1FS3 - chain A; structure by X-ray diffraction, 1.40 A resolution.

== Chain A ==
Name: Ribonuclease A
Source organism: Bos taurus
Notes: EC 3.1.27.5
UniProtKB: P61823 (RNAS1_BOVIN); residues 1-124 here correspond to UniProt positions 27-150 (UniProt number = residue number + 26)
Sequence (124 residues; row label = number of the first residue in the row):
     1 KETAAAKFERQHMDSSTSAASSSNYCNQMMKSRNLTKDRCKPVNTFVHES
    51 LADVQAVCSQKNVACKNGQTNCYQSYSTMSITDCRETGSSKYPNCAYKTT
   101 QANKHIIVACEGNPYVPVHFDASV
Cystine bridges: C26-C84, C40-C95, C58-C110, C65-C72
Swiss-Prot annotation at these positions:
  - active site: H12 (Proton acceptor), H119 (Proton donor)
  - binding site (substrate): K7, R10, K41 to T45, K66, R85
  - glycosylation: K1 (N-linked (Glc) (glycation) lysine), K7 (N-linked (Glc) (glycation) lysine), N34 (N-linked (GlcNAc...) asparagine), K37 (N-linked (Glc) (glycation) lysine), K41 (N-linked (Glc) (glycation) lysine)
Reported in the primary citation:
  - catalytic residues: H12, K41, H119 (citing earlier work)
  - contacts within the chain: H119-D121 (hydrogen bond), H12-F120 (cation-pi contact)

== Overview ==
UniProt lists active-site residues H12 and H119 and 9 substrate-binding residues. From the paper: catalytic
residues H12, K41 and H119; contacts within the chain involving H119, D121 and F120 among others.
Chain A is Ribonuclease A (Bos taurus); the structure, Crystal structure of wild-type bovine pancreatic
ribonuclease A, was determined by X-ray diffraction, deposited together with 1EIC, 1EID and 1EIE.
